PDB entry 4QWX | X-ray diffraction, 2.90 A resolution | chains V and W of the 28 polymer chains in the assembly

# Chain V
Protein: Proteasome subunit beta type-2
From: Saccharomyces cerevisiae
Notes: EC 3.4.25.1
UniProt: P25043 (PSB2_YEAST); residues 1-232 here correspond to UniProt positions 30-261 (UniProt number = residue number + 29)
Sequence (232 residues; row label = number of the first residue in the row):
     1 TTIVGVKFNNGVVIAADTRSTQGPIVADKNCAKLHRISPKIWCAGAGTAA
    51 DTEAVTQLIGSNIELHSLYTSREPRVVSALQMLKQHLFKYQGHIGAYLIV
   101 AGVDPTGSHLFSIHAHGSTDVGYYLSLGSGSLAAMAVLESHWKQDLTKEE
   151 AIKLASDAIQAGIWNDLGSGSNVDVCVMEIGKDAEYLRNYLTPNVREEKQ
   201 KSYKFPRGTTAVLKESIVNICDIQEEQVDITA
Unresolved in the structure: 223-232
Swiss-Prot annotation at these positions:
  - active site: Thr-1 (Nucleophile)
Covalent attachments: compound 04C linked to Thr-1
Metal / ion sites: Mg2+: Ile-163, Asp-166 (shared with 1 residue of chain L)
Small-molecule neighbours:
  - 04C (1,2,4-trideoxy-4-methyl-2-{[N-(morpholin-4-ylacetyl)-L-alanyl-O-methyl-L-tyrosyl]amino}-1-phenyl-D-xylitol), molecule 1: Arg-19, Ser-20, Thr-21, Gln-22, Cys-31, Ala-32, Lys-33, Gly-45, Ala-46, Gly-47, Thr-48, Ala-49, Thr-52, Ser-129, Gly-168
  - 04C, molecule 2: His-114, His-116, Ser-118

# Chain W
Protein: Proteasome subunit beta type-3
From: Saccharomyces cerevisiae
Notes: EC 3.4.25.1
UniProt: P25451 (PSB3_YEAST); residues 0-204 here correspond to UniProt positions 1-205 (UniProt number = residue number + 1)
Sequence (205 residues; row label = number of the first residue in the row; numbering starts at 0):
     0 MSDPSSINGGIVVAMTGKDCVAIACDLRLGSQSLGVSNKFEKIFHYGHVF
    50 LGITGLATDVTTLNEMFRYKTNLYKLKEERAIEPETFTQLVSSSLYERRF
   100 GPYFVGPVVAGINSKSGKPFIAGFDLIGCIDEAKDFIVSGTASDQLFGMC
   150 ESLYEPNLEPEDLFETISQALLNAADRDALSGWGAVVYIIKKDEVVKRYL
   200 KMRQD
Unresolved in the structure: 0
Swiss-Prot annotation at these positions:
  - modified residue: Ser-30 (Phosphoserine)
  - cross-link: Lys-69 (Glycyl lysine isopeptide (Lys-Gly) (interchain with G-Cter in ubiquitin))
Metal / ion sites: Mg2+: Asp-204 (shared with 3 residues of chain K)
Small-molecule neighbours: 04C (1,2,4-trideoxy-4-methyl-2-{[N-(morpholin-4-ylacetyl)-L-alanyl-O-methyl-L-tyrosyl]amino}-1-phenyl-D-xylitol): Arg-98, Asp-124, Leu-125, Ile-126, Cys-128

# Chain V / chain W interface
Pairs across the interface (60):
  Ile-25(V) with Asp-143(W); Phe-146(W), hydrophobic
  Val-26(V) with Phe-146(W)
  Ala-27(V) with Asp-130(W)
  Asp-28(V) with Asp-130(W); Glu-131(W)
  Lys-29(V) with Glu-150(W), salt bridge
  Ala-49(V) with Cys-128(W), hydrophobic
  Ala-50(V) with Tyr-95(W); Ile-126(W), hydrophobic; Cys-128(W)
  Asp-51(V) with Tyr-95(W), hydrogen bond; Arg-98(W), salt bridge
  Ala-54(V) with Tyr-95(W)
  Tyr-90(V) with Phe-99(W), hydrophobic
  His-93(V) with Arg-98(W); Phe-99(W)
  Ile-94(V) with Phe-99(W), hydrophobic
  Arg-196(V) with Glu-150(W), salt bridge
  Lys-199(V) with Glu-150(W); Ser-151(W); Tyr-153(W), hydrogen bond (side chain-backbone)
  Ser-202(V) with Glu-154(W), hydrogen bond
  Tyr-203(V) with Ser-151(W); Leu-152(W), hydrophobic; Glu-154(W)
  Lys-204(V) with Glu-154(W); Asp-161(W)
  Phe-205(V) with Leu-152(W), hydrophobic; Glu-164(W); Gln-168(W)
  Arg-207(V) with Glu-160(W), salt bridge; Asp-161(W), salt bridge
  Gly-208(V) with Glu-164(W), hydrogen bond (backbone-side chain)
  Thr-209(V) with Glu-164(W)
  Thr-210(V) with Glu-164(W), hydrogen bond; Ser-167(W); Gln-168(W), hydrogen bond; Leu-199(W)
  Ala-211(V) with Leu-199(W); Lys-200(W), hydrogen bond (backbone-backbone)
  Val-212(V) with Phe-163(W), hydrophobic; Tyr-198(W)
  Leu-213(V) with Tyr-198(W), hydrogen bond (backbone-backbone); Leu-199(W); Lys-200(W)
  Lys-214(V) with Lys-196(W); Arg-197(W); Tyr-198(W), hydrogen bond (backbone-backbone)
  Glu-215(V) with Lys-196(W); Arg-197(W), salt bridge
  Ser-216(V) with Val-195(W); Lys-196(W), hydrogen bond (backbone-backbone)
  Ile-217(V) with Val-194(W)
  Val-218(V) with His-44(W); Val-194(W), hydrogen bond (backbone-backbone); Lys-196(W)
  Asn-219(V) with His-44(W)
  Ile-220(V) with Gly-46(W)
  Asp-222(V) with Lys-74(W), salt bridge
Also at the interface, not in a pair above, chain V (35 interface residues in all): Thr-48, Pro-206
Also at the interface, not in a pair above, chain W (38 interface residues in all): His-47, Phe-49, Leu-157, Glu-158, Thr-165, Leu-171, Tyr-187, Glu-193

# Overview
The interface between chain V and chain W involves 35 residues on one side and 38 on the other, with 11
hydrogen bonds and 7 salt bridges. Polar pairs include Lys-29(V)/Glu-150(W), Asp-51(V)/Arg-98(W) and
Arg-196(V)/Glu-150(W). Bound to chain V: compound 04C. Chain W binds compound 04C.
Here chain V is Proteasome subunit beta type-2 and chain W is Proteasome subunit beta type-3, both from
Saccharomyces cerevisiae. Entry 4QWX (yCP in complex with the epoxyketone inhibitor ONX 0914) was determined
by X-ray diffraction, deposited together with 4QUX, 4QUY, 4QV0, 4QV1, 4QV3, 4QV4 and 42 further entries.
